PDB entry 5CLD | X-ray diffraction, 1.54 A resolution | chains A and B of the 3 polymer chains in the assembly

# Chain A
Protein: AlkD
Organism: Bacillus cereus
Notes: EC 3.2.2.-
UniProt: R8GWR7 (R8GWR7_BACCE); residue numbers follow UniProt; this construct covers 1-237
Amino-acid sequence (241 residues; each row starts with the number of its first residue; numbers below 1 keep their minus sign (Gly-3 is residue -3)):
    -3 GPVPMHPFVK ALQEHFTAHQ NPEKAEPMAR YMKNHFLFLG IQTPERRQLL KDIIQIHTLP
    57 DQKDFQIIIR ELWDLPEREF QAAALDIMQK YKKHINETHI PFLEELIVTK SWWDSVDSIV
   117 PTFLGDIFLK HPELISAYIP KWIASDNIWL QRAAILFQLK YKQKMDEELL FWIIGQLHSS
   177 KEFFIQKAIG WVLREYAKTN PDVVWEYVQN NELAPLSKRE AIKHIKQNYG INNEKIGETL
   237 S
Not modelled in the structure: -3 to -2, 230-237
Differences from the reference sequence: expression tag (-3 to 0)
From the paper describing this entry:
  - binding site for the 12-nt DNA strand (chain B): Asp113
  - catalytic residues: Trp109, Trp187 (from molecular simulation)

# Chain B
Molecule: 12-nt DNA strand
Sequence (12 nucleotides; each row starts with the number of its first residue):
     1 CCCGAXAGTC CG
Modified positions: NRI (phosphoric acid mono-(4-hydroxy-pyrrolidin-3-ylmethyl) ester) at position 6
Residues lining bound ligands: 3-methyl-3H-purin-6-ylamine (ADK): DA5, NRI_6, DA7

# Interface between chain A and chain B
Contacting residue pairs (20; chain A residue first):
  Tyr27(A) - DA7(B)  hydrogen bond to the base
  Tyr27(A) - DG8(B)  sugar contact
  Lys29(A) - DG8(B)  salt bridge to the phosphate
  Lys29(A) - DT9(B)  phosphate contact
  Trp108(A) - DG8(B)  phosphate contact
  Trp109(A) - NRI_6(B)  sugar contact
  Trp109(A) - DA7(B)  hydrogen bond to the phosphate
  Arg148(A) - NRI_6(B)  hydrogen bond to the phosphate
  Arg148(A) - DA7(B)  salt bridge to the phosphate
  Phe179(A) - DA7(B)  sugar contact
  Phe180(A) - DA7(B)  phosphate contact
  Lys183(A) - NRI_6(B)  base contact
  Lys183(A) - DA7(B)  salt bridge to the phosphate
  Trp187(A) - DA5(B)  phosphate contact
  Trp187(A) - NRI_6(B)  sugar contact
  Arg190(A) - DA5(B)  hydrogen bond to the phosphate
  Arg190(A) - NRI_6(B)  base contact
  Lys194(A) - DG4(B)  phosphate contact
  Lys194(A) - DA5(B)  salt bridge to the phosphate
  His220(A) - DA5(B)  salt bridge to the phosphate
Interface residues without a listed pair, chain A (15 interface residues in all): Asp113, Glu191, Lys219

# Overview
The interface between chain A and chain B involves 15 residues on one side and 6 on the other, with 4 hydrogen
bonds and 5 salt bridges. Among the polar pairs are Tyr27(A)-DA7(B), Trp109(A)-DA7(B) and Arg148(A)-NRI_6(B).
From the paper: catalytic residues Trp109(A) and Trp187(A); a binding site for the 12-nt DNA strand (chain B)
at Asp113(A).
Chain A is AlkD (Bacillus cereus) and chain B is a 12-nt DNA strand; the structure, Alkylpurine DNA
glycosylase AlkD bound to DNA containing an oxocarbenium-intermediate analog and a free 3-methyladenine
nucleobase, was determined by X-ray diffraction (same publication as 5CL3, 5CL4, 5CL5, 5CL6, 5CL7, 5CL8 and 5
further entries).
